5I6K - chain A; structure by X-ray diffraction, 1.07 A resolution.

== Chain A ==
Molecule: Copper-containing nitrite reductase
From: Achromobacter cycloclastes
Notes: EC 1.7.2.1; fragment: Copper Nitrite Reductase
Reference sequence: P25006 (NIR_ACHCY); residues 7-340 here correspond to UniProt positions 45-378 (UniProt number = residue number + 38)
Sequence (334 residues; numbered 7 to 340; the number before each row is that of its first residue):
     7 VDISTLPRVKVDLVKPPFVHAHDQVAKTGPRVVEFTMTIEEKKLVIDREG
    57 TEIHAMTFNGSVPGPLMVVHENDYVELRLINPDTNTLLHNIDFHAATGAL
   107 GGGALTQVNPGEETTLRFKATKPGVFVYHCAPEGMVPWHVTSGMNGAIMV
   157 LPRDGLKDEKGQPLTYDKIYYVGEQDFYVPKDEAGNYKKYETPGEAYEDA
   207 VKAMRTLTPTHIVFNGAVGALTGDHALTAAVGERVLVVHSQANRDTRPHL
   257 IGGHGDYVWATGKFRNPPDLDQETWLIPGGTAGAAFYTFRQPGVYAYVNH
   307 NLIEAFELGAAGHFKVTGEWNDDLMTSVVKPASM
Ion coordination: Cu ion site 1: H95, C136, H145, M150; Cu ion site 2: H100, H135, H306 (together with nitrite ion)
Ligand contacts:
  - nitrite ion (NO2), molecule 1: D98, H100, H135, H255, I257, H306, L308
  - nitrite ion (NO2), molecule 2: K125, T127, R296, D329, L330
  - nitrite ion (NO2), molecule 3: N249, R250, D251, R253, N307
  - nitrite ion (NO2), molecule 4: W265, A266, T267, G268, K269, N272, Q278
Reported in the primary citation:
  - Cu ion coordination: H100, H135, H145, H306
  - conformationally variable residues (side-chain flip): D98, K195 to A202
  - catalytic residues: D98, H255 (citing earlier work)
  - binding site for nitrite ion: D98

== In short ==
Bound to chain A: 4 copies of nitrite ion. The Cu ion site 1 is built by H95, C136, H145 and M150. H100, H135
and H306 coordinate Cu ion site 2. From the paper: catalytic residues D98 and H255; a binding site for nitrite
ion at D98.
Chain A is Copper-containing nitrite reductase (Achromobacter cycloclastes); the structure, Crystal Structure
of Copper Nitrite Reductase at 100K after 0.69 MGy, was determined by X-ray diffraction (same publication as
5I6L, 5I6M, 5I6N, 5I6O and 5I6P).
